PDB entry 7CX3 | electron microscopy, 2.80 A resolution | chains A and B of the 5 polymer chains in the assembly

# Chain A
Molecule: Guanine nucleotide-binding protein G(s) subunit alpha isoforms short
Source organism: Homo sapiens
UniProt: P63092 (GNAS2_HUMAN); residues 1-394 here = UniProt positions 1-394
Chain sequence (394 residues; row label = number of the first residue in the row):
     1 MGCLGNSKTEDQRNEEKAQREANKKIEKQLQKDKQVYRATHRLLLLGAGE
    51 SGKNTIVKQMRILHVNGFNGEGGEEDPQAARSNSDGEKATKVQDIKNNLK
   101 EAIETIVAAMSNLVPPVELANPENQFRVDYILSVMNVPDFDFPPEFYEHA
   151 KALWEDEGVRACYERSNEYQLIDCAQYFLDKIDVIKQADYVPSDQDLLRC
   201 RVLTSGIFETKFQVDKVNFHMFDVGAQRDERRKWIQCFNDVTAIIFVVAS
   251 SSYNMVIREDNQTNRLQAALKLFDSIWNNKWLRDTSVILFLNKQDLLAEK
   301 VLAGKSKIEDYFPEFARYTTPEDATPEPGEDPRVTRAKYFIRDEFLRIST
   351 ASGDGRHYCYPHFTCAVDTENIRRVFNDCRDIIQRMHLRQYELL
Not modelled in the structure: 1-11, 61-204, 254-263, 394
Construct notes: engineered mutation Asn54 (Ser in P63092), Ala226 (Gly in P63092), Ala268 (Glu in P63092), Lys271 (Asn in P63092), Asp274 (Lys in P63092), Lys280 (Arg in P63092), Asp284 (Thr in P63092), Thr285 (Ile in P63092)

# Chain B
Molecule: Guanine nucleotide-binding protein G(I)/G(S)/G(T) subunit beta-1
Source organism: Homo sapiens
UniProt: P62873 (GBB1_HUMAN); numbering as in UniProt (aligned over 2-340)
Chain sequence (358 residues; row label = number of the first residue in the row; numbers below 1 keep their minus sign (Met-17 is residue -17)):
   -17 MHHHHHHLEVLFQGPGSSQSELDQLRQEAEQLKNQIRDARKACADATLSQ
    33 ITNNIDPVGRIQMRTRRTLRGHLAKIYAMHWGTDSRLLVSASQDGKLIIW
    83 DSYTTNKVHAIPLRSSWVMTCAYAPSGNYVACGGLDNICSIYNLKTREGN
   133 VRVSRELAGHTGYLSCCRFLDDNQIVTSSGDTTCALWDIETGQQTTTFTG
   183 HTGDVMSLSLAPDTRLFVSGACDASAKLWDVREGMCRQTFTGHESDINAI
   233 CFFPNGNAFATGSDDATCRLFDLRADQELMTYSHDNIICGITSVSFSKSG
   283 RLLLAGYDDFNCNVWDALKADRAGVLAGHDNRVSCLGVTDDGMAVATGSW
   333 DSFLKIWN
Not modelled in the structure: -17 to 0
Construct notes: initiating methionine (-17); expression tag (-16 to 1)
Curated features (UniProtKB/Swiss-Prot):
  - modified residue: Ser2 (N-acetylserine), His266 (Phosphohistidine)

# How chain A and chain B interact
Residue-residue contacts - 54 pairs, chain A then chain B:
  Glu16(A) - Asn88(B)
  Gln19(A) - Asp83(B)  hydrogen bond
  Gln19(A) - Thr86(B)
  Gln19(A) - Asn88(B)
  Asn23(A) - Asn88(B)  hydrogen bond
  Asn23(A) - Lys89(B)
  Ile26(A) - Lys89(B)
  Ile26(A) - Ala92(B)  hydrophobic
  Glu27(A) - Lys89(B)  salt bridge
  Leu30(A) - Gly53(B)
  Leu30(A) - Lys89(B)
  Asp33(A) - Lys78(B)  salt bridge
  Lys34(A) - Leu55(B)
  Tyr37(A) - Leu55(B)  hydrophobic
  Tyr37(A) - Ala56(B)
  Tyr37(A) - Asp76(B)
  Arg38(A) - Leu55(B)
  Gly206(A) - Leu117(B)
  Gly206(A) - Asn119(B)
  Phe222(A) - Trp99(B)
  Ala226(A) - Asn119(B)  hydrogen bond (backbone-side chain)
  Ala226(A) - Thr143(B)
  Gln227(A) - Leu117(B)  hydrogen bond (side chain-backbone)
  Gln227(A) - Asn119(B)  hydrogen bond
  Gln227(A) - Tyr145(B)  hydrogen bond (side chain-backbone)
  Arg228(A) - Gly162(B)  hydrogen bond (side chain-backbone)
  Arg228(A) - Thr164(B)
  Arg228(A) - Asp186(B)  salt bridge
  Arg232(A) - Cys204(B)
  Arg232(A) - Asp228(B)  salt bridge
  Lys233(A) - Tyr145(B)
  Lys233(A) - Met188(B)
  Lys233(A) - Cys204(B)
  Lys233(A) - Asp228(B)  salt bridge
  Lys233(A) - Asn230(B)
  Lys233(A) - Asp246(B)  salt bridge
  Trp234(A) - Leu117(B)  hydrophobic
  Trp234(A) - Tyr145(B)
  Gln236(A) - Tyr59(B)  hydrogen bond (backbone-side chain)
  Gln236(A) - Arg314(B)  hydrogen bond
  Gln236(A) - Trp332(B)
  Cys237(A) - Lys57(B)  hydrogen bond (backbone-side chain)
  Cys237(A) - Tyr59(B)
  Cys237(A) - Gln75(B)
  Cys237(A) - Trp99(B)
  Cys237(A) - Met101(B)  hydrophobic
  Phe238(A) - Trp99(B)  hydrophobic
  Phe238(A) - Leu117(B)  hydrophobic
  Asn239(A) - Lys57(B)  hydrogen bond
  Asn239(A) - Trp332(B)
  Lys280(A) - Asp290(B)  salt bridge
  Trp281(A) - Asp290(B)
  Trp281(A) - Arg314(B)
  Trp281(A) - Trp332(B)  hydrophobic
Interface residues without a listed pair, chain A (28 interface residues in all): Ile207, Glu230, Asp240, Val241
Interface residues without a listed pair, chain B (38 interface residues in all): Ile80, Val90, His91, Asp118, Gly144, Asp163, Thr184, Gly185

# Summary
28 residues of chain A face 38 of chain B across their interface, with 11 hydrogen bonds and 7 salt bridges.
Among the polar pairs are Glu27(A)-Lys89(B), Asp33(A)-Lys78(B) and Arg228(A)-Asp186(B).
Here chain A is Guanine nucleotide-binding protein G(s) subunit alpha isoforms short and chain B is Guanine
nucleotide-binding protein G(I)/G(S)/G(T) subunit beta-1, both from Homo sapiens. Entry 7CX3 (Cryo-EM
structure of the Taprenepag-bound EP2-Gs complex) was determined by electron microscopy (same publication as
7CX2 and 7CX4).
